PDB entry 7CYH | electron microscopy, 3.90 A resolution | chains A and D of the 3 polymer chains in the assembly

Chain A:
Protein: Spike glycoprotein
Organism: Severe acute respiratory syndrome coronavirus 2
Reference sequence: P0DTC2 (SPIKE_SARS2); residues 334-527 here = UniProt positions 334-527
Amino-acid sequence (194 residues; row label = number of the first residue in the row):
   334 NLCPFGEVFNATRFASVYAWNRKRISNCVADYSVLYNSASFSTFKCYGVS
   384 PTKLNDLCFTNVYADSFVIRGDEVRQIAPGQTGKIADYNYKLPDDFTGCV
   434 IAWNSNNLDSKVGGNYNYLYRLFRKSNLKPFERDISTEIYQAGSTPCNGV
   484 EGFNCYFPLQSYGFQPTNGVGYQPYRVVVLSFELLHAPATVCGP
UniProt features mapped onto this chain:
  - region: Arg403 to Asp405 (Integrin-binding motif), Asn448 to Phe456 (Immunodominant HLA epitope recognized by the CD8+)
  - glycosylation: Asn343 (N-linked (GlcNAc...) (complex) asparagine)
  - natural variant: Gly339 (G339D: In strain: Omicron/BA.1, Omicron/BA.2 and 4 more; G339H: In strain: Omicron/BA.2.75, Omicron/XBB.1.5 and 1 more), Arg346 (R346K: In strain: Mu/B.1.621; R346T: In strain: Omicron/BQ.1.1, Omicron/XBB.1.5 and 1 more), Leu368 (L368I: In strain: Omicron/XBB.1.5, Omicron/EG.5.1), Ser371 (S371F: In strain: Omicron/BA.2, Omicron/BA.2.12.1 and 6 more; S371L: In strain: Omicron/BA.1), Ser373 (S373P: In strain: Omicron/BA.1, Omicron/BA.2 and 7 more), Ser375 (S375F: In strain: Omicron/BA.1, Omicron/BA.2 and 7 more), Thr376 (T376A: In strain: Omicron/BA.2, Omicron/BA.2.12.1 and 5 more), Asp405 (D405N: In strain: Omicron/BA.2, Omicron/BA.2.12.1 and 6 more), Arg408 (R408S: In strain: Omicron/BA.2, Omicron/BA.2.12.1 and 6 more), Lys417 (K417N: In strain: Beta/B.1.351, Omicron/BA.1 and 8 more; K417T: In strain: Gamma/P.1), Asn440 (N440K: In strain: Omicron/BA.1, Omicron/BA.2 and 7 more), Lys444 (K444T: In strain: Omicron/BQ.1.1), 16 further natural variant entries in UniProt
  - mutagenesis: Asn343 (N343Q: Reduced viral infectivity), Leu452 (L452R: Increased resistance to neutralizing antibodies. Decreases HLA binding to NF9 epitope. Increased binding affinity to human ACE2), Tyr453 (Y453F: Decreased HLA binding to NF9 epitope. Increased binding affinity to human ACE2), Ala475 (A475V: Increased resistance to neutralizing antibodies), Val483 (V483A: Increased resistance to neutralizing antibodies), Glu484 (E484D: Increased replication in human TMEM106B overexpressing cells), Phe490 (F490L: Increased resistance to neutralizing antibodies and human covalescent sera neutralization), Gln493 (Q493N: Reduced host ACE2-binding affinity in vitro; Q493Y: Reduced host ACE2-binding affinity in vitro), Asn501 (N501T: Reduced host ACE2-binding affinity in vitro; N501Y: Increased binding affinity to human ACE2), His519 (H519P: Increased resistance to human covalescent sera neutralization)
Disulfides: Cys336-Cys361, Cys379-Cys432, Cys480-Cys488

Chain D:
Protein: Light chain of HB27
Organism: Homo sapiens
Amino-acid sequence (110 residues; row label = number of the first residue in the row):
     2 IVLTQSPTLSLSPGERATLSCRASESVDNYGISFMNWFQQKPGQAPRLLI
    52 YAASNQGSGIPSRFSGSGSGTDFSLTISSLEPEDFAVYFCQQSKEVPRIF
   102 GQGTKVEILK
Disulfides: Cys22-Cys91

Chain A / chain D interface:
Pairs across the interface - 7 pairs, chain A then chain D:
  Val445(A) with Lys95(D); Arg99(D)
  Gly446(A) with Lys95(D), hydrogen bond (backbone-backbone)
  Tyr449(A) with Tyr31(D), hydrophobic; Gly32(D); Phe35(D)
  Thr500(A) with Arg99(D)
Other interface residues (no listed pair), chain A (6 interface residues in all): Lys444, Gln498
Other interface residues (no listed pair), chain D (7 interface residues in all): Asn30, Glu96

Summary:
6 residues of chain A and 7 residues of chain D are in contact; the contacts include 1 hydrogen bond. The
hydrogen-bonded pair Gly446(A)-Lys95(D) is a backbone contact. From UniProt: 10 mutagenesis sites on chain A.
Here chain A is Spike glycoprotein (Severe acute respiratory syndrome coronavirus 2) and chain D is Light
chain of HB27 (Homo sapiens). Entry 7CYH (Binding interface of SARS-CoV-2 RBD and its neutralizing antibody
HB27) was determined by electron microscopy.
